Entry 9C0S (electron microscopy, 3.20 A resolution); this record covers chains C and D of the 5 polymer chains in the assembly.

[Chain C (and D)]
Name: Acetyl-CoA decarbonylase/synthase complex subunit epsilon 2
Source organism: Methanosarcina thermophila
Notes: chain D of this document is another copy of the same molecule, construct and numbering; everything in this record applies to it too
UniProtKB: Q9C4Z3 (ACDE2_METTE); numbering as in UniProt (aligned over 1-170)
Chain sequence (170 residues; numbered 1 to 170; the number before each row is that of its first residue):
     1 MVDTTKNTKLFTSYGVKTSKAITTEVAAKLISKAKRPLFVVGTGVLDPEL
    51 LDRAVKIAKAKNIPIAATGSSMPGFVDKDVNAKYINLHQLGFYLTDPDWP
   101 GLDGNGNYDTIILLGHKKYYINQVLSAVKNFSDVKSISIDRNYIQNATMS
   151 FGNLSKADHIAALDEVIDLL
Unresolved in the structure: 1

[How chain C and chain D interact]
Pairs across the interface (8):
  Leu-10(C) / Val-16(D)
  Phe-11(C) / Val-16(D)
  Thr-12(C) / Val-16(D)
  Ser-13(C) / Val-16(D)
  Val-16(C) / Leu-10(D)
  Val-16(C) / Phe-11(D)
  Val-16(C) / Thr-12(D)
  Val-16(C) / Ser-13(D)
Also at the interface, not in a pair above, chain C (6 interface residues in all): Gly-15
Also at the interface, not in a pair above, chain D (6 interface residues in all): Gly-15

[In short]
Chain C and chain D each contribute 6 residues to their interface.
Both chains are Acetyl-CoA decarbonylase/synthase complex subunit epsilon 2 (Methanosarcina thermophila).
Entry 9C0S (Carbon monoxide dehydrogenase/acetyl-CoA synthase (CODH/ACS) pentamer from Methanosarcina
thermophila) was determined by electron microscopy, deposited together with 9C0Q, 9C0R and 9C0T.
